5M3M - chains B and L of the 14 polymer chains in the assembly; structure by electron microscopy, 4.00 A resolution.

== Chain B ==
Protein: DNA-directed RNA polymerase I subunit RPA135
Organism: Saccharomyces cerevisiae (strain ATCC 204508 / S288c)
Notes: EC 2.7.7.6
UniProtKB: P22138 (RPA2_YEAST); residues 1-1203 here = UniProt positions 1-1203
Sequence (1203 residues; numbered 1 to 1203; the number before each row is that of its first residue):
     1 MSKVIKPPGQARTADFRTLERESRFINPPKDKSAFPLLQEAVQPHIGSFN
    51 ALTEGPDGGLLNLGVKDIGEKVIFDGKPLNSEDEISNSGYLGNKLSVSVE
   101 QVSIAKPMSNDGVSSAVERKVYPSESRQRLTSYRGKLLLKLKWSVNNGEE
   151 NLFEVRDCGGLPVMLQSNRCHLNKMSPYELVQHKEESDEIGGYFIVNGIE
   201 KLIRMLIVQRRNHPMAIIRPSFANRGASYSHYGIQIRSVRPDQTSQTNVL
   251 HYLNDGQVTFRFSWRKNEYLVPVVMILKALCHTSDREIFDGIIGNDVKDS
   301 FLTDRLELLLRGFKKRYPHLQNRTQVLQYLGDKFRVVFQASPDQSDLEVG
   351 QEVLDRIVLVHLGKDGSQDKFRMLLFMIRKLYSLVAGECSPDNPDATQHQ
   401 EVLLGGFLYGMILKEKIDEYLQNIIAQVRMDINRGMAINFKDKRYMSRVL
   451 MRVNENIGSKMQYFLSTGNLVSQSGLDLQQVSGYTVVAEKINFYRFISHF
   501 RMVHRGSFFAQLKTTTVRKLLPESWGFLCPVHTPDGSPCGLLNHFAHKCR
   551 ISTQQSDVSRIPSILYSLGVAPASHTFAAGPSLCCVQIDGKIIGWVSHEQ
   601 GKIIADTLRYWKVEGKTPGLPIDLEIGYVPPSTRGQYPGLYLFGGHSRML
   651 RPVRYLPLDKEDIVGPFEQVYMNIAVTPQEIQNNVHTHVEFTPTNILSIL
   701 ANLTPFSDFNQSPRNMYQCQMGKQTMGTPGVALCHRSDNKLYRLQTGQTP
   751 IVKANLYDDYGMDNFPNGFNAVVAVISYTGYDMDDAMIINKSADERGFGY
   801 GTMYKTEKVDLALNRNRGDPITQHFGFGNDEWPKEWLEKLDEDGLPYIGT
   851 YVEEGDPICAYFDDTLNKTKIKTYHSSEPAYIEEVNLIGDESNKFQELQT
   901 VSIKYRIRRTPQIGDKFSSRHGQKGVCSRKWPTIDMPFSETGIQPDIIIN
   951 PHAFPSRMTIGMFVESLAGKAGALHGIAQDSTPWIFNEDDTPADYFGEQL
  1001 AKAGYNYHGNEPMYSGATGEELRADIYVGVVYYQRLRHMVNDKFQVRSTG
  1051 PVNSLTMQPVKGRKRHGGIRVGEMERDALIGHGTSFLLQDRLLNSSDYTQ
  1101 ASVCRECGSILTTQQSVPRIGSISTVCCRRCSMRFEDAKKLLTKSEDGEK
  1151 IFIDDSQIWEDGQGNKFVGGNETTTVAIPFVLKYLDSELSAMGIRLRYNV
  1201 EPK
Disordered / not traced: 1-12, 81-87, 1062-1068, 1140-1150
Metal / ion sites: Zn2+: Cys1104, Glu1106, Glu1172

== Chain L ==
Protein: DNA-directed RNA polymerases I, II, and III subunit RPABC4
Organism: Saccharomyces cerevisiae (strain ATCC 204508 / S288c)
UniProtKB: P40422 (RPAB4_YEAST); residues 1-70 here = UniProt positions 1-70
Sequence (70 residues; row label = number of the first residue in the row):
     1 MSREGFQIPTNLDAAAAGTSQARTATLKYICAECSSKLSLSRTDAVRCKD
    51 CGHRILLKARTKRLVQFEAR
Disordered / not traced: 1-26
Metal / ion sites: Zn2+: Cys31, Cys34, Cys48, Cys51

== Interface between chain B and chain L ==
Residue-residue contacts (41):
  Asp111(B) - Arg54(L)  salt bridge
  Arg119(B) - His53(L)
  Gln128(B) - Ile55(L)
  Lys184(B) - Ala32(L)  hydrogen bond (side chain-backbone)
  Lys184(B) - Glu33(L)  salt bridge
  Glu795(B) - Arg70(L)  salt bridge
  Leu837(B) - Arg63(L)
  Glu838(B) - Arg63(L)  hydrogen bond (backbone-side chain)
  Asp841(B) - Lys28(L)
  Asp841(B) - Lys58(L)  salt bridge
  Asp843(B) - Tyr29(L)
  Asp843(B) - Lys58(L)  salt bridge
  Pro846(B) - Lys58(L)
  Tyr847(B) - Lys58(L)
  Tyr847(B) - Arg63(L)
  Ile848(B) - Lys58(L)
  Ile848(B) - Ala59(L)
  Ile848(B) - Arg60(L)
  Tyr881(B) - Phe67(L)
  Val885(B) - Lys58(L)
  Asn886(B) - Leu56(L)
  Asn886(B) - Leu57(L)
  Leu887(B) - Tyr29(L)  hydrophobic
  Leu887(B) - Arg54(L)
  Leu887(B) - Ile55(L)
  Leu887(B) - Leu56(L)  hydrogen bond (backbone-backbone)
  Leu887(B) - Leu57(L)
  Leu887(B) - Lys58(L)
  Ile888(B) - Arg54(L)
  Gly889(B) - Arg54(L)  hydrogen bond (backbone-backbone)
  Asp890(B) - Arg54(L)  hydrogen bond (backbone-side chain)
  Glu891(B) - Arg54(L)
  Lys894(B) - Ala45(L)
  Lys894(B) - Arg47(L)
  Lys894(B) - Arg54(L)
  Phe895(B) - Ala45(L)
  Gln896(B) - Asp44(L)
  Gln896(B) - Ala45(L)
  Gln896(B) - Val46(L)  hydrogen bond (backbone-backbone)
  Glu897(B) - Asp44(L)
  Leu898(B) - Val46(L)  hydrophobic
Also at the interface, not in a pair above, chain B (30 interface residues in all): Glu125, Arg129, Phe827, Leu845, Asn893
Also at the interface, not in a pair above, chain L (20 interface residues in all): Arg42

== Overview ==
30 residues of chain B face 20 of chain L across their interface; the contacts include 6 hydrogen bonds and 5
salt bridges. Polar contacts include Asp111(B)-Arg54(L), Lys184(B)-Glu33(L) and Glu795(B)-Arg70(L). The Zn2+
site is built by Cys1104(B), Glu1106(B) and Glu1172(B).
Here chain B is DNA-directed RNA polymerase I subunit RPA135 and chain L is DNA-directed RNA polymerases I,
II, and III subunit RPABC4, both from Saccharomyces cerevisiae (strain ATCC 204508 / S288c). Entry 5M3M (Free
monomeric RNA polymerase I at 4.0A resolution) was determined by electron microscopy, deposited together with
5M3F.
